7O10 - chains C and D of the 5 polymer chains in the assembly; structure by electron microscopy, 3.60 A resolution.

# Chain C
Molecule: Probable ABC transporter ATP-binding protein NosF
Organism: Pseudomonas stutzeri ATCC 14405
UniProtKB: P19844 (NOSF_PSEST); numbering as in UniProt (aligned over 1-308)
Sequence (308 residues; numbered 1 to 308; the number before each row is that of its first residue):
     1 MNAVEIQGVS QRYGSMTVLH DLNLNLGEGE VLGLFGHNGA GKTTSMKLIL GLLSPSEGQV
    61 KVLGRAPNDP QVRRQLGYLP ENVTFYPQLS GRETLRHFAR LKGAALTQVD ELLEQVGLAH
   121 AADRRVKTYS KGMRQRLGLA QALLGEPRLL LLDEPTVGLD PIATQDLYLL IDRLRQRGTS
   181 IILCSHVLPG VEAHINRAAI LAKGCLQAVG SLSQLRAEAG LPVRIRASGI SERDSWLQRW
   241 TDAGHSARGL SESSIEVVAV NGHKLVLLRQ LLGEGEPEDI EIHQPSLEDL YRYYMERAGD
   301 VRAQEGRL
Not modelled in the structure: 1, 300-308

# Chain D
Molecule: Probable ABC transporter permease protein NosY
Organism: Pseudomonas stutzeri ATCC 14405
UniProtKB: P19845 (NOSY_PSEST); residue numbers follow UniProt; this construct covers 1-276
Sequence (276 residues; row label = number of the first residue in the row):
     1 MNQVWNIARK ELSDGLRNRW LLAISLLFAV LAVGIAWLGA AASGQLGFTS IPATIASLAS
    61 LATFLMPLIA LLLAYDAIVG EDEGGTLMLL LTYPLGRGQI LLGKFVGHGL ILALAVLIGF
   121 GCAALAIALL VEGVELGMLF WAFGRFMISS TLLGWVFLAF AYVLSGKVNE KSSAAGLALG
   181 VWFLFVLVFD LVLLALLVLS EGKFNPELLP WLLLLNPTDI YRLINLSGFE GSGSAMGVLS
   241 LGADLPVPAA VLWLCLLAWI GVSLLLAYAI FRRRLT
Not modelled in the structure: 1, 44-49, 275-276

# Chain C / chain D interface
Pairs across the interface (48):
  Lys47(C) - Met88(D)
  Leu50(C) - Thr92(D)
  Leu52(C) - Met88(D)
  Leu52(C) - Thr92(D)
  Pro70(C) - Pro94(D)
  Arg73(C) - Leu91(D)  hydrogen bond (side chain-backbone)
  Arg73(C) - Thr92(D)
  Arg73(C) - Tyr93(D)
  Arg73(C) - Pro94(D)
  Arg73(C) - Leu95(D)
  Arg74(C) - Pro94(D)
  Tyr78(C) - Met88(D)
  Tyr78(C) - Leu89(D)
  Tyr78(C) - Thr92(D)
  Pro80(C) - Leu89(D)  hydrophobic
  Asn82(C) - Gly84(D)
  Asn82(C) - Gly85(D)
  Val83(C) - Gly84(D)
  Val83(C) - Gly85(D)
  Thr84(C) - Gly84(D)
  Phe85(C) - Thr86(D)
  Phe85(C) - Leu89(D)  hydrophobic
  Tyr86(C) - Lys10(D)
  Tyr86(C) - Glu81(D)  hydrogen bond
  Tyr86(C) - Thr86(D)  hydrogen bond
  Tyr86(C) - Leu90(D)
  Gln88(C) - Asp14(D)
  Gln88(C) - Arg17(D)
  Leu89(C) - Lys10(D)
  Glu93(C) - Arg17(D)  salt bridge
  His97(C) - Asn6(D)  hydrogen bond (side chain-backbone)
  His97(C) - Ile7(D)
  His97(C) - Lys10(D)
  Phe98(C) - Leu89(D)  hydrophobic
  Phe98(C) - Tyr93(D)
  Arg100(C) - Gln3(D)
  Arg100(C) - Asn6(D)  hydrogen bond (backbone-side chain)
  Arg100(C) - Arg9(D)
  Leu101(C) - Gln3(D)  hydrogen bond (backbone-side chain)
  Leu101(C) - Leu90(D)  hydrophobic
  Leu101(C) - Tyr93(D)  hydrophobic
  Leu101(C) - Pro94(D)
  Leu101(C) - Leu95(D)  hydrophobic
  Lys102(C) - Tyr93(D)
  Arg125(C) - Arg17(D)
  Arg125(C) - Arg19(D)
  Gln141(C) - Leu89(D)
  Gln141(C) - Tyr93(D)  hydrogen bond
Interface residues without a listed pair, chain C (24 interface residues in all): Ser90
Interface residues without a listed pair, chain D (22 interface residues in all): Ser13, Arg97

# Summary
The interface between chain C and chain D involves 24 residues on one side and 22 on the other; the contacts
include 7 hydrogen bonds and 1 salt bridge. Polar pairs include Glu93(C)-Arg17(D), Arg73(C)-Leu91(D) and
Tyr86(C)-Glu81(D).
Here chain C is Probable ABC transporter ATP-binding protein NosF and chain D is Probable ABC transporter
permease protein NosY, both from Pseudomonas stutzeri ATCC 14405. Entry 7O10 (ABC transporter NosDFY,
nucleotide-free in GDN, R-domain 2) was determined by electron microscopy together with 7O0Y, 7O0Z, 7O11,
7O12, 7O13, 7O14 and 10 further entries from the same study.
